PDB entry 1H8E | X-ray diffraction, 2.00 A resolution | chains E and G of the 9 polymer chains in the assembly

[Chain E]
Protein: Bovine mitochondrial F1-atpase
Source organism: Bos taurus
Notes: EC 3.6.1.34
UniProt: P00829 (ATPB_BOVIN); the author numbering skips numbers that UniProt does not, so the offset changes along the chain: -4 to -1 = UniProt 47-50; 1-478 = UniProt 51-528
Chain sequence (482 residues; each row starts with the number of its first residue; note: 1 number in that range is skipped by the numbering (no residue carries it; nothing is unmodelled there); numbers below 1 keep their minus sign (Ala-4 is residue -4)):
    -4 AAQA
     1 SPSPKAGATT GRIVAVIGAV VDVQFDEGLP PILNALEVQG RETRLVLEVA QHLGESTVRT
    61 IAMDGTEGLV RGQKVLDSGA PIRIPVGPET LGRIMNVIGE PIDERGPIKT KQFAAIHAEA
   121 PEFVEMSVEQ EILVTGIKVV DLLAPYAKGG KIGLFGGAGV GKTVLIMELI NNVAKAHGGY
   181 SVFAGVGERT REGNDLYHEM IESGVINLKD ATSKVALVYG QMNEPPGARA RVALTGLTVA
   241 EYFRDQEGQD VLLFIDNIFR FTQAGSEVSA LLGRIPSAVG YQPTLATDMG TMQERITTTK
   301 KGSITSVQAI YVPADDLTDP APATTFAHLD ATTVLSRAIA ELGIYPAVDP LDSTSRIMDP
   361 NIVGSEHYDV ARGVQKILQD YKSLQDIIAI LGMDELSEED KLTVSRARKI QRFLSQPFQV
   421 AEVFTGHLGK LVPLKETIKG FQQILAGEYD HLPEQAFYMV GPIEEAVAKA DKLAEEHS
Not modelled in the structure: -4 to -1, 1-8, 127-128, 465-478
Ion coordination: Mg2+: Thr163 (together with ADP)
Small-molecule neighbours: ADP (adenosine-5'-diphosphate): Gly157, Ala158, Gly159, Val160, Gly161, Lys162, Thr163, Val164, Tyr345, Phe418, Ala421, Phe424, Thr425
Swiss-Prot annotation at these positions:
  - binding site (ADP): Gly159, Val160, Gly161, Lys162, Thr163, Val164
  - binding site (ATP): Gly159, Gly161, Lys162, Thr163, Val164, Arg189
  - binding site (phosphate): Gly159, Val160, Gly161, Lys162, Thr163
  - binding site (Mg(2+)): Thr163, Glu188
  - modified residue: Lys74 (N6-acetyllysine), Lys111 (N6-acetyllysine), Lys148 (N6-acetyllysine), Lys209 (N6-acetyllysine), Lys214 (N6-acetyllysine), Thr262 (Phosphothreonine), Ser365 (Phosphoserine), Lys376 (N6-acetyllysine), Ser383 (Phosphoserine), Lys430 (N6-acetyllysine), Lys435 (N6-acetyllysine), Lys472 (N6-acetyllysine)
  - glycosylation: Ser56 (O-linked (GlcNAc) serine)
Reported in the primary citation:
  - catalytic residues: Lys162, Glu188, Arg189
  - binding site for tetrafluoroaluminate: Lys162, Arg189
  - binding site for ADP: Gly161 to Thr163, Val164, Tyr345, Phe418, Ala421 to His427
  - binding site for sulfate ion: Lys162, Arg189
  - conformationally variable residues (domain motion, loop rearrangement, order/disorder transition, side-chain flip): Ile132 to Val173, Ala176 to Tyr180, Glu188, Arg189, Tyr311, Asp330 to Gly364, Ala421 to Leu428
  - contacts within the chain: Glu188-Tyr219

[Chain G]
Protein: Bovine mitochondrial F1-atpase
Source organism: Bos taurus
Notes: EC 3.6.1.34
UniProt: P05631 (ATPG_BOVIN); residues 1-272 here correspond to UniProt positions 26-297 (UniProt number = residue number + 25)
Chain sequence (272 residues; each row starts with the number of its first residue):
     1 ATLKDITRRL KSIKNIQKIT KSMKMVAAAK YARAERELKP ARVYGVGSLA LYEKADIKTP
    61 EDKKKHLIIG VSSDRGLCGA IHSSVAKQMK SEAANLAAAG KEVKIIGVGD KIRSILHRTH
   121 SDQFLVTFKE VGRRPPTFGD ASVIALELLN SGYEFDEGSI IFNRFRSVIS YKTEEKPIFS
   181 LDTISSAESM SIYDDIDADV LRNYQEYSLA NIIYYSLKES TTSEQSARMT AMDNASKNAS
   241 EMIDKLTLTF NRTRQAVITK ELIEIISGAA AL
Not modelled in the structure: 58-66, 97-100, 118-126, 151-156
Swiss-Prot annotation at these positions:
  - modified residue: Lys14 (N6-acetyllysine), Lys24 (N6-succinyllysine), Lys30 (N6-acetyllysine), Lys90 (N6-acetyllysine), Ser121 (Phosphoserine), Lys129 (N6-acetyllysine), Lys172 (N6-acetyllysine), Lys245 (N6-succinyllysine)
Reported in the primary citation:
  - conformationally variable residues (domain motion): Asn234 to Asp244

[Chain E / chain G interface]
Contacting residue pairs - 22 pairs, chain E then chain G:
  Ile275(E) - Ile266(G)  hydrophobic
  Pro276(E) - Leu262(G)  hydrophobic
  Pro276(E) - Ile266(G)
  Ala278(E) - Thr259(G)
  Val279(E) - Gln255(G)
  Val279(E) - Ile258(G)
  Val279(E) - Thr259(G)  hydrogen bond (backbone-side chain)
  Gly280(E) - Leu262(G)
  Ala314(E) - Arg254(G)
  Asp316(E) - Asn251(G)
  Asp316(E) - Arg254(G)  salt bridge
  Asp316(E) - Gln255(G)  hydrogen bond
  Thr318(E) - Gln255(G)  hydrogen bond
  Asp319(E) - Arg254(G)  salt bridge
  Asp319(E) - Gln255(G)
  Pro320(E) - Gln255(G)
  Asp386(E) - Ser22(G)
  Ile390(E) - Val26(G)  hydrophobic
  Leu391(E) - Val26(G)  hydrophobic
  Leu391(E) - Ala29(G)  hydrophobic
  Glu395(E) - Ala29(G)
  Glu395(E) - Arg33(G)  salt bridge
Also at the interface, not in a pair above, chain E (16 interface residues in all): Pro313, Ser383
Also at the interface, not in a pair above, chain G (13 interface residues in all): Lys21, Met25
The authors on this interface:
  - interface residues, chain G: Met25(G)

[Summary]
Chain E and chain G form an interface of 16 and 13 residues respectively; the contacts include 3 hydrogen
bonds and 3 salt bridges. Polar pairs include Asp316(E)-Arg254(G), Asp319(E)-Arg254(G) and Glu395(E)-Arg33(G).
Ligands of chain E: ADP. The paper reports catalytic residues Lys162(E), Glu188(E) and Arg189(E); a binding
site for ADP at Gly161(E), Val164(E) and Tyr345(E) among others.
Chain E is Bovine mitochondrial F1-atpase and chain G is Bovine mitochondrial F1-atpase, both from Bos taurus;
the structure, (ADP.AlF4)2(ADP.SO4) bovine F1-ATPase (all three catalytic sites occupied), was determined by
X-ray diffraction.
